2VVE - chain A; structure by X-ray diffraction, 1.77 A resolution.

== Chain A ==
Molecule: Spike protein P1
Organism: Pseudoalteromonas phage PM2
Notes: fragment: stem-receptor binding domain, residues 82-335
UniProtKB: Q9XJR3 (Q9XJR3_BPPM2); residue numbers follow UniProt; this construct covers 82-335
Amino-acid sequence (254 residues; each row starts with the number of its first residue):
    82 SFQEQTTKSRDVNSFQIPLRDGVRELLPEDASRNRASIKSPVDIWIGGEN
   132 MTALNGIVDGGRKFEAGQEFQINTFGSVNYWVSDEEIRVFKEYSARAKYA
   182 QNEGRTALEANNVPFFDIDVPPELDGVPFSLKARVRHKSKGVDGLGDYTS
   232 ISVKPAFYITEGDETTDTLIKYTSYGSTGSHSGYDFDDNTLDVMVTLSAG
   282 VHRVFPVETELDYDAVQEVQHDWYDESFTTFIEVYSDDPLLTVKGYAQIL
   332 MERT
Disordered / not traced: 82-83
Ion coordination: Ca2+: Ser231, Asp293, Asp295

== Summary ==
Ser231, Asp293 and Asp295 coordinate Ca2+.
Chain A is Spike protein P1 (Pseudoalteromonas phage PM2); the structure, Crystal structure of the stem and
receptor binding domain of the spike protein P1 from bacteriophage ..., was determined by X-ray diffraction,
deposited together with 2W0C, 2VVD and 2VVF.
